8E8Y - chains 1 and 3 of the 6 polymer chains in the assembly; structure by electron microscopy, 2.50 A resolution.

# Chain 1
Name: Capsid protein VP1
From: Human poliovirus 2 strain Sabin
UniProtKB: Q8B3S1 (Q8B3S1_9ENTO); residues 25-301 here correspond to UniProt positions 603-879 (UniProt number = residue number + 578)
Chain sequence (277 residues; row label = number of the first residue in the row):
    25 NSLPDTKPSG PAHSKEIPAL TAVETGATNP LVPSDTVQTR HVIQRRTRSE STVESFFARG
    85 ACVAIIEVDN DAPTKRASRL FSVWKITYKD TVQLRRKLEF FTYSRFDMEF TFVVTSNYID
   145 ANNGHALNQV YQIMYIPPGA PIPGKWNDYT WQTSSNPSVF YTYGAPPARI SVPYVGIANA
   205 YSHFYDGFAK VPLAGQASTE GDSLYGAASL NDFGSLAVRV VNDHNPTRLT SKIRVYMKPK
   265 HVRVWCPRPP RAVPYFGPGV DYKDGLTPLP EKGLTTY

# Chain 3
Name: Capsid protein VP3
From: Human poliovirus 2 strain Sabin
UniProtKB: E7CRL4 (E7CRL4_9ENTO); residues 1-235 here correspond to UniProt positions 341-575 (UniProt number = residue number + 340)
Chain sequence (235 residues; numbered 1 to 235; the number before each row is that of its first residue):
     1 GLPVLNTPGS NQYLTADNYQ SPCAIPEFDV TPPIDIPGEV RNMMELAEID TMIPLNLTSQ
    61 RKNTMDMYRV ELSDTAHSDT PILCLSLSPA SDPRLAHTML GEILNYYTHW AGSLKFTFLF
   121 CGSMMATGKL LVSYAPPGAE APKSRKEAML GTHVIWDIGL QSSCTMVVPW ISNTTYRQTI
   181 NDSFTEGGYI SMFYQTRVVV PLSTPRKMDI LGFVSACNDF SVRLLRDTTH ISQEA

# Chain 1 / chain 3 interface
Pairs across the interface (168):
  Leu27(1) - Asn218(3)
  Leu27(1) - Asp219(3)
  Leu27(1) - Phe220(3)
  Leu27(1) - Ser221(3)
  Ala43(1) - Cys164(3)  hydrogen bond (backbone-side chain)
  Ala43(1) - Thr165(3)  hydrogen bond (backbone-backbone)
  Leu44(1) - Trp156(3)
  Leu44(1) - Gln161(3)
  Leu44(1) - Ser163(3)
  Thr45(1) - Gln161(3)
  Thr45(1) - Ser162(3)
  Thr45(1) - Ser163(3)  hydrogen bond (backbone-backbone)
  Thr45(1) - Thr165(3)
  Ala46(1) - Ser163(3)  hydrogen bond (backbone-side chain)
  Val47(1) - Thr117(3)
  Val47(1) - Leu119(3)  hydrophobic
  Val47(1) - Ser163(3)  hydrogen bond (backbone-side chain)
  Glu48(1) - Leu119(3)
  Glu48(1) - Ser162(3)  hydrogen bond
  Ala51(1) - Asp50(3)
  Thr52(1) - Glu48(3)
  Thr52(1) - Ile49(3)
  Thr52(1) - Asp50(3)
  Thr52(1) - Lys115(3)
  Thr52(1) - Ser215(3)
  Asn53(1) - Lys115(3)  hydrogen bond (backbone-side chain)
  Asn53(1) - Thr165(3)  hydrogen bond
  Leu55(1) - Lys115(3)
  Leu55(1) - Thr165(3)
  Leu55(1) - Val167(3)  hydrophobic
  Leu55(1) - Cys217(3)  hydrogen bond (backbone-side chain)
  Val56(1) - Asn218(3)
  Pro57(1) - Ser113(3)
  Pro57(1) - Val167(3)  hydrophobic
  Thr60(1) - Val154(3)
  Thr60(1) - Val167(3)
  Val61(1) - Thr152(3)
  Gln68(1) - Asp219(3)
  Arg70(1) - Ala111(3)
  Arg70(1) - Tyr176(3)
  Arg70(1) - Asp219(3)  hydrogen bond (side chain-backbone)
  Arg70(1) - Ser221(3)  hydrogen bond
  Thr71(1) - Ser221(3)  hydrogen bond (backbone-side chain)
  Arg72(1) - Asn42(3)  hydrogen bond (backbone-side chain)
  Arg72(1) - Met44(3)
  Arg72(1) - Glu48(3)  salt bridge
  Arg72(1) - Cys217(3)  hydrogen bond (side chain-backbone)
  Arg72(1) - Asn218(3)  hydrogen bond (side chain-backbone)
  Arg72(1) - Phe220(3)  hydrogen bond (side chain-backbone)
  Arg72(1) - Ser221(3)
  Glu74(1) - Tyr107(3)  hydrogen bond (backbone-side chain)
  Glu74(1) - Arg223(3)
  Ser75(1) - Asn42(3)  hydrogen bond
  Ser75(1) - Met43(3)  hydrogen bond (backbone-backbone)
  Ser75(1) - Met44(3)
  Ser75(1) - Tyr107(3)
  Ser75(1) - Val222(3)
  Thr76(1) - Arg41(3)
  Thr76(1) - Asn42(3)
  Val77(1) - Val40(3)
  Val77(1) - Arg41(3)  hydrogen bond (backbone-backbone)
  Val77(1) - Met43(3)  hydrophobic
  Ser79(1) - Leu225(3)
  Phe80(1) - Met43(3)  hydrophobic
  Phe80(1) - Tyr107(3)
  Phe80(1) - Leu225(3)
  Ala82(1) - Thr15(3)
  Arg83(1) - Ala16(3)
  Arg83(1) - Leu225(3)
  Gly84(1) - Thr15(3)
  Asp114(1) - Gln233(3)  hydrogen bond (backbone-side chain)
  Thr115(1) - Gln233(3)
  Val116(1) - Ile231(3)  hydrophobic
  Val116(1) - Gln233(3)
  Gln117(1) - Asp227(3)
  Arg120(1) - Glu102(3)  salt bridge
  Arg120(1) - Tyr106(3)  hydrogen bond
  Arg120(1) - Ile231(3)
  Lys121(1) - Tyr106(3)
  Phe124(1) - Tyr106(3)  hydrophobic
  Phe125(1) - Val40(3)  hydrophobic
  Phe125(1) - Met43(3)  hydrophobic
  Phe125(1) - Leu46(3)  hydrophobic
  Arg129(1) - Val30(3)
  Arg129(1) - Thr31(3)  hydrogen bond (side chain-backbone)
  Arg129(1) - Pro32(3)
  Arg129(1) - Pro33(3)
  Glu133(1) - Tyr19(3)
  Glu133(1) - Ser21(3)  hydrogen bond
  Thr135(1) - Tyr13(3)
  Pro181(1) - Ala24(3)
  Pro190(1) - Asn11(3)
  Arg193(1) - Tyr13(3)
  Arg193(1) - Asp17(3)  salt bridge
  Arg193(1) - Ser21(3)
  Arg193(1) - Pro22(3)
  Ile194(1) - Pro22(3)
  Ile194(1) - Ala24(3)  hydrophobic
  Ser195(1) - Ser21(3)
  Ser195(1) - Pro22(3)  hydrogen bond (backbone-backbone)
  Ser195(1) - Cys23(3)
  Ser195(1) - Ala24(3)  hydrogen bond (backbone-backbone)
  Pro197(1) - Cys23(3)
  Pro197(1) - Phe28(3)  hydrophobic
  Tyr198(1) - Phe28(3)
  Tyr198(1) - Val30(3)  hydrophobic
  Gly200(1) - Thr31(3)  hydrogen bond (backbone-side chain)
  Ala202(1) - Thr31(3)
  Asn203(1) - Thr31(3)
  Asn203(1) - Pro32(3)
  Asn203(1) - Ile34(3)
  Tyr260(1) - Tyr13(3)
  Lys262(1) - Asp17(3)  hydrogen bond (side chain-backbone)
  Lys264(1) - Ser21(3)
  Val266(1) - Arg41(3)  hydrogen bond (backbone-side chain)
  Arg267(1) - Pro33(3)
  Arg267(1) - Glu39(3)  salt bridge
  Arg267(1) - Arg41(3)
  Val268(1) - Glu39(3)
  Val268(1) - Val40(3)  hydrogen bond (backbone-backbone)
  Trp269(1) - Ile36(3)
  Trp269(1) - Pro37(3)
  Trp269(1) - Gly38(3)
  Trp269(1) - Glu39(3)
  Cys270(1) - Pro37(3)
  Pro271(1) - Val40(3)
  Pro271(1) - Leu46(3)  hydrophobic
  Arg272(1) - Met99(3)
  Pro274(1) - Met99(3)
  Pro274(1) - Glu102(3)
  Val277(1) - Ile231(3)
  Thr291(1) - Asn63(3)
  Pro292(1) - Asn63(3)
  Leu293(1) - Pro54(3)  hydrophobic
  Leu293(1) - Leu57(3)  hydrophobic
  Leu293(1) - Lys62(3)
  Leu293(1) - Asn63(3)  hydrogen bond (backbone-side chain)
  Leu293(1) - Met67(3)  hydrophobic
  Leu293(1) - Pro93(3)
  Leu293(1) - His97(3)
  Pro294(1) - Leu57(3)
  Pro294(1) - Pro93(3)  hydrophobic
  Glu295(1) - Leu57(3)
  Glu295(1) - Ser59(3)
  Lys296(1) - Leu57(3)  hydrogen bond (backbone-backbone)
  Lys296(1) - Thr58(3)
  Lys296(1) - Pro93(3)
  Lys296(1) - Arg94(3)
  Gly297(1) - Arg94(3)  hydrogen bond (backbone-side chain)
  Leu298(1) - Leu55(3)
  Leu298(1) - Val70(3)  hydrophobic
  Leu298(1) - Ile82(3)
  Leu298(1) - Leu83(3)
  Leu298(1) - Cys84(3)  hydrogen bond (backbone-backbone)
  Thr299(1) - Pro81(3)
  Thr299(1) - Ile82(3)
  Thr299(1) - Cys84(3)  hydrogen bond (backbone-side chain)
  Thr299(1) - Lys143(3)  hydrogen bond (backbone-side chain)
  Thr300(1) - Arg94(3)  hydrogen bond (backbone-side chain)
  Tyr301(1) - Cys84(3)
  Tyr301(1) - Leu85(3)
  Tyr301(1) - Ser86(3)
  Tyr301(1) - Asp92(3)
  Tyr301(1) - Arg94(3)
  Tyr301(1) - Ala141(3)  hydrophobic
  Tyr301(1) - Pro142(3)  hydrogen bond (side chain-backbone)
  Tyr301(1) - Tyr189(3)  hydrophobic
  Tyr301(1) - Ser191(3)
Also at the interface, not in a pair above, chain 1 (84 interface residues in all): Pro28, Pro54, Glu78, Tyr127, Val137, Tyr159, Pro191, Val196, Val199, Ala204, Pro273, Tyr279
Also at the interface, not in a pair above, chain 3 (98 interface residues in all): Leu14, Asn18, Ile25, Asn56, Ile103, Gly112, Asp157, Pro169, Ile190, Phe213, Leu224, Thr228, His230, Ser232

# In short
The interface between chain 1 and chain 3 involves 84 residues on one side and 98 on the other; the contacts
include 38 hydrogen bonds and 4 salt bridges. Polar contacts include Arg72(1)-Glu48(3), Arg120(1)-Glu102(3)
and Arg193(1)-Asp17(3).
Here chain 1 is Capsid protein VP1 and chain 3 is Capsid protein VP3, both from Human poliovirus 2 strain
Sabin. Entry 8E8Y (9H2 Fab-Sabin poliovirus 2 complex) was determined by electron microscopy, deposited
together with 8E8L, 8E8R, 8E8S, 8E8X and 8E8Z.
